PDB entry 7LVX | X-ray diffraction, 1.55 A resolution | chains A and B

== Chain A ==
Protein: Tryptophan synthase alpha chain
Organism: Salmonella typhimurium (strain LT2 / SGSC1412 / ATCC 700720)
Notes: EC 4.2.1.20
Reference sequence: P00929 (TRPA_SALTY); residue numbers follow UniProt; this construct covers 1-268
Amino-acid sequence (268 residues; row label = number of the first residue in the row):
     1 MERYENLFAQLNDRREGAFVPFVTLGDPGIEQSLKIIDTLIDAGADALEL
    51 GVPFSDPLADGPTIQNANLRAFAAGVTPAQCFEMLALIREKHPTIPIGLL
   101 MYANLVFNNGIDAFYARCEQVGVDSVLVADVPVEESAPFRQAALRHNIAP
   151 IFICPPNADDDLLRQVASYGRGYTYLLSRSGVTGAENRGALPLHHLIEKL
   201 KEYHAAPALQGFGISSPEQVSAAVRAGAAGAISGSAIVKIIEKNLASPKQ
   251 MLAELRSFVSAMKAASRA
Not modelled in the structure: 191
Swiss-Prot annotation at these positions:
  - active site (Proton acceptor): Glu49, Asp60
Bound ions: Cs+ site 1: Phe107, Asn108 (shared with Val276(B) of chain B); Cs+ site 2: Ala167, Gly170, His204; Cs+ site 3: Ser221, Ala265, Arg267 (shared with Lys99(B) of chain B)
Small-molecule neighbours: F9F (2-({[4-(trifluoromethoxy)phenyl]sulfonyl}amino)ethyl dihydrogen phosphate): Phe22, Glu49, Ala59, Asp60, Ile64, Leu100, Leu127, Ala129, Ile153, Tyr175, Leu177, Arg179, Thr183, Gly184, Ala185, Phe212, Gly213, Ile214, Ile232, Ser233, Gly234, Ser235

== Chain B ==
Protein: Tryptophan synthase beta chain
Organism: Salmonella typhimurium (strain LT2 / SGSC1412 / ATCC 700720)
Notes: EC 4.2.1.20
Reference sequence: P0A2K1 (TRPB_SALTY); numbering as in UniProt (aligned over 1-397)
Amino-acid sequence (397 residues; each row starts with the number of its first residue):
     1 MTTLLNPYFGEFGGMYVPQILMPALNQLEEAFVSAQKDPEFQAQFADLLK
    51 NYAGRPTALTKCQNITAGTRTTLYLKREDLLHGGAHKTNQVLGQALLAKR
   101 MGKSEIIAETGAGQHGVASALASALLGLKCRIYMGAKDVERQSPNVFRMR
   151 LMGAEVIPVHSGSATLKDACNEALRDWSGSYETAHYMLGTAAGPHPYPTI
   201 VREFQRMIGEETKAQILDKEGRLPDAVIACVGGGSNAIGMFADFINDTSV
   251 GLIGVEPGGHGIETGEHGAPLKHGRVGIYFGMKAPMMQTADGQIEESYSI
   301 SAGLDFPSVGPQHAYLNSIGRADYVSITDDEALEAFKTLCRHEGIIPALE
   351 SSHALAHALKMMREQPEKEQLLVVNLSGRGDKDIFTVHDILKARGEI
Not modelled in the structure: 1, 397
Swiss-Prot annotation at these positions:
  - modified residue: Lys87 (N6-(pyridoxal phosphate)lysine)
Covalent attachments: pyridoxal phosphate (PLP) linked to Lys87
Bound ions: Cs+ site 1: Gly54, Pro56; Cs+ site 2: Thr66, Thr69, Thr71; Cs+ site 3: Lys99 (shared with Ser221(A), Ala265(A), Arg267(A) of chain A); Cs+ site 4: Val231, Gly232, Glu256, Gly268, Leu304, Phe306, Ser308; Cs+ site 5: Val276 (shared with Phe107(A), Asn108(A) of chain A)
Small-molecule neighbours: pyridoxal phosphate (PLP): Ala85, His86, Gln114, Thr190, Cys230, Val231, Gly232, Gly233, Gly234, Ser235, Asn236, Gly303, Leu304, Ala348, Glu350, Ser351, Ser377, Gly378

== Chain A / chain B interface ==
Contacting residue pairs (66):
  Pro53(A) - Gln293(B)  hydrogen bond (backbone-side chain)
  Phe54(A) - Gly292(B)
  Phe54(A) - Gln293(B)
  Ser55(A) - Lys167(B)
  Ser55(A) - Gln293(B)  hydrogen bond (backbone-side chain)
  Ser55(A) - Ile294(B)  hydrogen bond (side chain-backbone)
  Asp56(A) - Lys167(B)  salt bridge
  Asp56(A) - Asp168(B)
  Asp56(A) - Asn171(B)  hydrogen bond
  Asp56(A) - Tyr279(B)
  Asp56(A) - Ile294(B)
  Pro57(A) - Arg175(B)  hydrogen bond (backbone-side chain)
  Leu58(A) - Pro18(B)
  Leu58(A) - Arg175(B)
  Asp60(A) - Arg175(B)  hydrogen bond (backbone-side chain)
  Gln65(A) - Ser161(B)
  Gln65(A) - Glu172(B)
  Gln65(A) - Arg175(B)
  Leu69(A) - Gly162(B)
  Phe72(A) - Gln293(B)
  Thr77(A) - Asp291(B)
  Pro78(A) - Asp291(B)
  Ala103(A) - Ile278(B)  hydrophobic
  Asn104(A) - Gly277(B)
  Asn104(A) - Ile278(B)  hydrogen bond (side chain-backbone)
  Asn104(A) - Gln288(B)  hydrogen bond
  Asn104(A) - Gly292(B)  hydrogen bond (side chain-backbone)
  Asn104(A) - Ile294(B)
  Leu105(A) - Asp291(B)
  Leu105(A) - Gly292(B)
  Phe107(A) - Val276(B)
  Phe107(A) - Gly277(B)
  Phe107(A) - Ile278(B)  hydrophobic
  Phe107(A) - Lys283(B)
  Asn108(A) - Arg275(B)  hydrogen bond
  Asn108(A) - Gln288(B)
  Asn108(A) - Ala290(B)  hydrogen bond (side chain-backbone)
  Asn108(A) - Asp291(B)
  Asn108(A) - Gly292(B)
  Ala129(A) - Pro18(B)
  Asp130(A) - Tyr16(B)
  Asp130(A) - Val17(B)  hydrogen bond (backbone-backbone)
  Asp130(A) - Pro18(B)
  Pro132(A) - Met15(B)
  Pro132(A) - Val17(B)
  Pro132(A) - Gln19(B)
  Pro132(A) - Met22(B)  hydrophobic
  Val133(A) - Gln19(B)  hydrogen bond (backbone-side chain)
  Glu134(A) - Gln19(B)  hydrogen bond
  Glu134(A) - Met22(B)
  Glu135(A) - Tyr8(B)  hydrogen bond
  Glu135(A) - Gly14(B)
  Glu135(A) - Met15(B)  hydrogen bond (side chain-backbone)
  Glu135(A) - Tyr16(B)  hydrogen bond
  Ile153(A) - Gln19(B)
  Pro155(A) - Gln19(B)
  Pro155(A) - Ile20(B)  hydrophobic
  Asn157(A) - Ile20(B)
  Leu177(A) - Ile20(B)  hydrophobic
  Ser180(A) - Ile20(B)
  Ser180(A) - Ser178(B)
  Ser180(A) - Gly179(B)
  Gly181(A) - Ser178(B)  hydrogen bond (backbone-backbone)
  Gly181(A) - Gly179(B)
  Val182(A) - Arg175(B)
  Val182(A) - Ser178(B)
Other interface residues (no listed pair), chain A (36 interface residues in all): Ala59, Val131, Phe139, Pro156, Leu162, Arg179
Other interface residues (no listed pair), chain B (36 interface residues in all): Thr2, Pro23, Leu174, Tyr181, Met286, Thr289

== Overview ==
Chain A and chain B each contribute 36 residues to their interface, with 18 hydrogen bonds and 1 salt bridge.
Polar contacts include Asp56(A)-Lys167(B), Pro53(A)-Gln293(B) and Ser55(A)-Gln293(B). Bound to chain A:
compound F9F. Covalently linked pyridoxal phosphate: at Lys87(B).
Chain A is Tryptophan synthase alpha chain and chain B is Tryptophan synthase beta chain, both from Salmonella
typhimurium (strain LT2 / SGSC1412 / ATCC 700720); the structure, The internal aldimine form of the wild-type
Salmonella Typhimurium Tryptophan Synthase in complex with
N-(4'-trifluoromethoxybenzenesulfonyl)-2-amino-1-ethylphosphate (F9F) ..., was determined by X-ray
diffraction.
